Entry 8Z9Y (electron microscopy, 2.50 A resolution); this record covers chains B and F of the 6 polymer chains in the assembly.

[Chain B]
Name: Protein TIC 20-I, chloroplastic
Source organism: Arabidopsis thaliana
UniProt: Q8GZ79 (TI201_ARATH); numbering as in UniProt (aligned over 1-274)
Sequence (274 residues; numbered 1 to 274; the number before each row is that of its first residue):
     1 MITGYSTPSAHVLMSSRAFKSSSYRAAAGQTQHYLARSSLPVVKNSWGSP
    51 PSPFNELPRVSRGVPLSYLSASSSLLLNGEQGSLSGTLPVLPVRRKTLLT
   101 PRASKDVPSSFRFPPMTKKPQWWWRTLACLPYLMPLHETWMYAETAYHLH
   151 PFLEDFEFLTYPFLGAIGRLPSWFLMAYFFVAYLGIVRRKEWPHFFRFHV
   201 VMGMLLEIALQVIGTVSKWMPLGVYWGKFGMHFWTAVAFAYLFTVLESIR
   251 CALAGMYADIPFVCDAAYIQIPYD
Unresolved in the structure: 1-110

[Chain F]
Name: Nucleusenvelope protein
Source organism: Arabidopsis thaliana
UniProt: Q8VYY8 (Q8VYY8_ARATH); residues 1-274 here = UniProt positions 1-274
Sequence (274 residues; numbered 1 to 274; the number before each row is that of its first residue):
     1 MSFTQANCFRPSYYPARITRPNCISSVPIRSSVRFDHFPRTSFTLRATAA
    51 VSTQFSPLLDHRRRLPTGKSKQSSAVCLFGGKDKPDGSDEISPWKAIEKA
   101 MGKKSVEDMLREQIQKKDFYDTDSGGNMPPRGGGSGGGGGNGEERPEGSG
   151 GEDGGLAGIADETLQVVLATLGFIFLYTYIITGEELVKLARDYIRFLMGR
   201 PKTVRLTRAMDSWNGFLEKMSRQRVYDEYWLEKAIINTPTWYDSPEKYRR
   251 VIKAYVDSNSDEAYVESNSDEVSY
Unresolved in the structure: 1-157, 253-274

[How chain B and chain F interact]
Residue-residue contacts (16; chain B residue first):
  Trp122(B) with Leu168(F); Leu171(F)
  Arg125(B) with Gln165(F); Leu168(F); Ala169(F)
  Thr126(B) with Gly172(F), hydrogen bond (side chain-backbone); Phe175(F); Leu176(F)
  Cys129(B) with Leu176(F), hydrophobic
  Leu133(B) with Ile180(F), hydrophobic
  Pro162(B) with Ile181(F)
  Phe163(B) with Ile181(F), hydrophobic
  Ala166(B) with Ile181(F), hydrophobic
  Arg169(B) with Glu184(F)
  Leu253(B) with Ala169(F); Phe173(F)
Also at the interface, not in a pair above, chain B (14 interface residues in all): Pro120, Gln121, Leu130, His137

[Overview]
14 residues of chain B and 11 residues of chain F are in contact; the contacts include 1 hydrogen bond. Its
one hydrogen-bonded contact is Thr126(B)-Gly172(F).
Chain B is Protein TIC 20-I, chloroplastic and chain F is Nucleusenvelope protein, both from Arabidopsis
thaliana; the structure, Cryo-EM Structure of the Arabidopsis thaliana TIC Complex, was determined by electron
microscopy (same publication as 8XKU and 8XKV).
